5XFQ - chains A and C of the 6 polymer chains in the assembly; structure by X-ray diffraction, 2.40 A resolution.

# Chain A
Name: PHD finger protein 1
Source organism: Mus musculus
UniProt: Q9Z1B8 (PHF1_MOUSE); numbering as in UniProt (aligned over 25-360)
Chain sequence (336 residues; each row starts with the number of its first residue):
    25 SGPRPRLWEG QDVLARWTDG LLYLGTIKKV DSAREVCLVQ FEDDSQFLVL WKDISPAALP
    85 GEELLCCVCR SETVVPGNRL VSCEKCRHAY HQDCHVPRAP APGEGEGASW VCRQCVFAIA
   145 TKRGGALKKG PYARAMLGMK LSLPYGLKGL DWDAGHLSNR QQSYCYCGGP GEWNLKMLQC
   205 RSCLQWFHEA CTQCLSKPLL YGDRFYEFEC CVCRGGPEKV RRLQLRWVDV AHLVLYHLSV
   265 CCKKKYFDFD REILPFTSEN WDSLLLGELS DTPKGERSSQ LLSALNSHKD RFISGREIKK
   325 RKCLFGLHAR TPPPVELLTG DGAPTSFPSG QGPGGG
Disordered / not traced: 25-27, 340-360
Bound ions: Zn2+ site 1: Cys90, Cys93, His115, Cys118; Zn2+ site 2: Cys107, Cys110, Cys136, Cys139; Zn2+ site 3: Cys189, Cys191, His212, Cys215; Zn2+ site 4: Cys204, Cys207, Cys234, Cys237
Curated features (UniProtKB/Swiss-Prot):
  - zinc finger: Glu87 to Ala142 (PHD-type 1), Gln186 to Gly240 (PHD-type 2)
What the authors report for this chain:
  - mutagenesis - Y47A: abolished binding to Peptide from Histone H3

# Chain C
Molecule: 13-nt DNA strand
Sequence (13 nucleotides; each row starts with the number of its first residue):
     1 GGGCGGCCGC CCT

# How chain A and chain C interact
Contacting residue pairs (12; chain A residue first):
  Lys268(A) - DG1(C)  sugar contact
  Lys268(A) - DG2(C)  phosphate contact
  Lys269(A) - DG2(C)  hydrogen bond to the phosphate
  Tyr270(A) - DG2(C)  hydrogen bond to the phosphate
  Tyr270(A) - DG3(C)  phosphate contact
  Ile322(A) - DG3(C)  phosphate contact
  Ile322(A) - DC4(C)  hydrogen bond to the base
  Lys323(A) - DC4(C)  sugar contact
  Lys323(A) - DG5(C)  hydrogen bond to the base
  Lys323(A) - DG6(C)  base contact
  Lys324(A) - DG3(C)  hydrogen bond to the base
  Lys324(A) - DC4(C)  base contact
Interface residues without a listed pair, chain A (7 interface residues in all): Lys267

# Overview
7 residues of chain A and 6 residues of chain C are in contact, with 5 hydrogen bonds. Polar contacts include
Ile322(A)-DC4(C), Lys323(A)-DG5(C) and Lys324(A)-DG3(C). Cys90(A), Cys93(A), His115(A) and Cys118(A)
coordinate Zn2+ site 1. From the paper: Y47A of chain A abolishes binding to Peptide from Histone H3.
Here chain A is PHD finger protein 1 (Mus musculus) and chain C is a 13-nt DNA strand. Entry 5XFQ (Ternary
complex of PHF1, a DNA duplex and a histone peptide) was determined by X-ray diffraction together with 5XFN,
5XFO, 5XFP and 5XFR from the same study.
